PDB entry 8W5O | electron microscopy, 3.60 A resolution | chains H and A of the 5 polymer chains in the assembly

# Chain H
Name: Heavy chain of Ab31
From: Mus musculus
Chain sequence (129 residues; each row starts with the number of its first residue):
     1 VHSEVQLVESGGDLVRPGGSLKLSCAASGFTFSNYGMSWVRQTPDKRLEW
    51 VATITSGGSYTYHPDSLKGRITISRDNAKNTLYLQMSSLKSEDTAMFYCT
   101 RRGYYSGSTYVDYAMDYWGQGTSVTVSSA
Disordered / not traced: 1-4, 127-129

# Chain A
Name: Minor capsid protein A1
From: Escherichia phage Qbeta
UniProt: Q8LTE1 (A1_BPQBE); residues 0-132 here correspond to UniProt positions 1-133 (UniProt number = residue number + 1)
Chain sequence (133 residues; row label = number of the first residue in the row; numbering starts at 0):
     0 MAKLETVTLGNIGKDGKQTLVLNPRGVNPTNGVASLSQAGAVPALEKRVT
    50 VSVSQPSRNRKNYKVQVKIQNPTACTANGSCDPSVTRQAYADVTFSFTQY
   100 STDEERAFVRTELAALLASPLLIDAIDQLNPAY
Disordered / not traced: 0-1, 132

# How chain H and chain A interact
Contacting residue pairs (5; chain H residue first):
  Ser56(H) with Glu103(A)
  Tyr60(H) with Tyr99(A), hydrogen bond (side chain-backbone); Thr101(A)
  Arg102(H) with Glu103(A), salt bridge
  Tyr110(H) with Glu103(A), hydrogen bond
Other interface residues (no listed pair), chain H (6 interface residues in all): Asn34, Tyr105
Other interface residues (no listed pair), chain A (4 interface residues in all): Phe107

# Summary
Chain H and chain A form an interface of 6 and 4 residues respectively, with 2 hydrogen bonds and 1 salt
bridge. Polar pairs include Arg102(H)-Glu103(A), Tyr60(H)-Tyr99(A) and Tyr110(H)-Glu103(A).
Here chain H is Heavy chain of Ab31 (Mus musculus) and chain A is Minor capsid protein A1 (Escherichia phage
Qbeta). Entry 8W5O (Cryo-EM structure of Qb-Ab31) was determined by electron microscopy, deposited together
with 8W5D, 8W5E, 8W5F, 8W5G, 8W5L, 8W5M and 8 further entries.
